7L8S - chains E and A of the 8 polymer chains in the assembly; structure by electron microscopy, 4.30 A resolution (low resolution: residue-level contacts below are approximate; hydrogen-bond / salt-bridge calls are withheld).

Chain E:
Name: BG505 SOSIP.v5.2(7S) - gp120
From: Human immunodeficiency virus 1
Sequence (506 residues; row label = number of the first residue in the row; note: 13 numbers in that range are skipped by the numbering (no residue carries them; nothing is unmodelled there); a row labelled like 185A-185J holds insertion residues (185A, then the next letters in order); numbers below 1 keep their minus sign (Met-1 is residue -1)):
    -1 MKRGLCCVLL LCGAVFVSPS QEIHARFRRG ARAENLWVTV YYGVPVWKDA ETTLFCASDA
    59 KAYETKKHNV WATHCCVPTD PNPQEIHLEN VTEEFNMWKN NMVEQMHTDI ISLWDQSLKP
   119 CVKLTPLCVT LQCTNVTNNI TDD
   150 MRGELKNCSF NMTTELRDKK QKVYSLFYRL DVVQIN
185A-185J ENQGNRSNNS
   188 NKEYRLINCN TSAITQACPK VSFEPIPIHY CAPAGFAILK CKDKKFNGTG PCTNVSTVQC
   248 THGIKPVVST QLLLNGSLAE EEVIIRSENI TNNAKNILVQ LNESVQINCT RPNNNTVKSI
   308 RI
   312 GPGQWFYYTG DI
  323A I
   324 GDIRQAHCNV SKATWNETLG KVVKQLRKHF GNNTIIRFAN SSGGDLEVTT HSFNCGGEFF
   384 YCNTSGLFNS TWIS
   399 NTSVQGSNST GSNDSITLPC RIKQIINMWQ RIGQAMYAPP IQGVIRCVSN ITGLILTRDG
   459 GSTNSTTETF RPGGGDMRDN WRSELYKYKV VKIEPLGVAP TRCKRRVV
Not modelled in the structure: -1 to 32, 59-65, 185A-185J, 399-410, 459-460
Disulfide bonds: Cys54-Cys73, Cys119-Cys205, Cys126-Cys196, Cys131-Cys157, Cys218-Cys247, Cys228-Cys239, Cys296-Cys331, Cys378-Cys445, Cys385-Cys418
Glycans and other covalent adducts: N-acetylglucosamine (NAG) linked to Asn88, Asn133, Asn156, Asn160, Asn197, Asn234, Asn241, Asn262, Asn276, Asn289, Asn295, Asn301, Asn332, Asn339, Asn355, Asn363, Asn386, Asn392, Asn448
What the authors report for this chain:
  - post-translational modification sites: Asn133, Asn137, Asn156

Chain A:
Name: BG505 SOSIP.v5.2(7S) - gp120
From: Human immunodeficiency virus 1
Sequence (506 residues; numbered -1 to 506 plus 9 insertion-coded residues; 11 numbers in that range are skipped by the numbering (no residue carries them; nothing is unmodelled there); the number before each row is that of its first residue; a row labelled like 185A-185H holds insertion residues (185A, then the next letters in order); numbers below 1 keep their minus sign (Met-1 is residue -1)):
    -1 MKRGLCCVLL LCGAVFVSPS QEIHARFRRG ARAENLWVTV YYGVPVWKDA ETTLFCASDA
    59 KAYETKKHNV WATHCCVPTD PNPQEIHLEN VTEEFNMWKN NMVEQMHTDI ISLWDQSLKP
   119 CVKLTPLCVT LQCTNVTNNI TDD
   150 MRGELKNCSF NMTTELRDKK QKVYSLFYRL DVVQIN
185A-185H ENQGNRSN
   186 NSNKEYRLIN CNTSAITQAC PKVSFEPIPI HYCAPAGFAI LKCKDKKFNG TGPCTNVSTV
   246 QCTHGIKPVV STQLLLNGSL AEEEVIIRSE NITNNAKNIL VQLNESVQIN CTRPNNNTVK
   306 SIRI
   312 GPGQWFYYTG DI
  323A I
   324 GDIRQAHCNV SKATWNETLG KVVKQLRKHF GNNTIIRFAN SSGGDLEVTT HSFNCGGEFF
   384 YCNTSGLFNS TWIS
   399 NTSVQGSNST GSNDSITLPC RIKQIINMWQ RIGQAMYAPP IQGVIRCVSN ITGLILTRDG
   459 GSTNSTTETF RPGGGDMRDN WRSELYKYKV VKIEPLGVAP TRCKRRVV
Not modelled in the structure: -1 to 32, 59-65, 185A-185H, 399-409
Disulfide bonds: Cys54-Cys73, Cys119-Cys205, Cys126-Cys196, Cys131-Cys157, Cys218-Cys247, Cys228-Cys239, Cys296-Cys331, Cys378-Cys445, Cys385-Cys418
Glycans and other covalent adducts: N-acetylglucosamine (NAG) linked to Asn88, Asn133, Asn137, Asn160, Asn197, Asn234, Asn241, Asn262, Asn276, Asn289, Asn295, Asn301, Asn332, Asn339, Asn355, Asn363, Asn386, Asn392, Asn448; glycan linked to Asn156
What the authors report for this chain:
  - post-translational modification sites: Asn133, Asn137, Asn156

Interface between chain E and chain A:
Residue-residue contacts - 18 pairs, chain E then chain A:
  Pro124(E) - Arg166(A)
  Cys126(E) - Leu165(A)
  Cys126(E) - Arg166(A)
  Val127(E) - Leu165(A)
  Val127(E) - Arg166(A)
  Val127(E) - Asp167(A)
  Thr128(E) - Leu165(A)
  Thr128(E) - Asp167(A)
  Thr162(E) - Arg166(A)
  Arg192(E) - Leu165(A)
  Cys196(E) - Pro313(A)
  Asn197(E) - Glu164(A)
  Asn197(E) - Arg308(A)
  Asn197(E) - Pro313(A)
  Asn197(E) - Gly314(A)
  Thr198(E) - Gly314(A)
  Ser199(E) - Pro313(A)
  Ser199(E) - Gly314(A)
Interface residues without a listed pair, chain E (12 interface residues in all): Ile184, Ala200
Interface residues without a listed pair, chain A (9 interface residues in all): Lys168, Gly312

In short:
12 residues of chain E and 9 residues of chain A are in contact. Covalently linked N-acetylglucosamine: at
Asn88(E), Asn133(E), Asn156(E), Asn160(E), Asn197(E) and Asn234(E) and 13 more. Covalently linked
N-acetylglucosamine: at Asn88(A), Asn133(A), Asn137(A), Asn160(A), Asn197(A) and Asn234(A) and 13 more. From
the paper: modification sites Asn133(E), Asn137(E) and Asn133(A) among others.
Both chains are BG505 SOSIP.v5.2(7S) - gp120 (Human immunodeficiency virus 1). Entry 7L8S (BG505
SOSIP.v5.2(7S) in complex with the polyclonal Fab pAbC-4 from animal Rh.33172 (Wk38 time point)) was
determined by electron microscopy together with 7L7T, 7L7U, 7L85, 7L86, 7L87, 7L88 and 15 further entries from
the same study.
